4PY7 - chains I and J; structure by X-ray diffraction, 2.70 A resolution.

== Chain I ==
Molecule: antibody 3.1 heavy chain
From: Homo sapiens
Notes: fragment: Fab; antibody fragment or engineered binder
Sequence (219 residues; numbered 1 to 218 plus 1 insertion-coded residue; the number before each row is that of its first residue):
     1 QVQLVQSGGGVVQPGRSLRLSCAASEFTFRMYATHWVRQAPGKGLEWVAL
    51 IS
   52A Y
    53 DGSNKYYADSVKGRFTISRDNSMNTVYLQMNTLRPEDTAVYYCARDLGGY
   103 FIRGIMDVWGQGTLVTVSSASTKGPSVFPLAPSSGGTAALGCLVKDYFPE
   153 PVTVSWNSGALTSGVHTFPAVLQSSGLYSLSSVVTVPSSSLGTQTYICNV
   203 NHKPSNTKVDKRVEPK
Unresolved in the structure: 135-138
Disulfide bonds: Cys22-Cys95, Cys144-Cys200

== Chain J ==
Molecule: antibody 3.1 light chain
From: Homo sapiens
Notes: fragment: Fab; antibody fragment or engineered binder
Sequence (214 residues; each row starts with the number of its first residue):
     1 ELQMTQSPSSVSASVGDRVTITCRASQGISSWLAWYQQKPGKAPKLLIYA
    51 ASSLQSGVPSRFSGSGSGTDFTLTISSLQPEDFATYYCQQANSFPLTFGG
   101 GTKVEIKRTVAAPSVFIFPPSDEQLKSGTASVVCLLNNFYPREAKVQWKV
   151 DNALQSGNSQESVTEQDSKDSTYSLSSTLTLSKADYEKHKVYACEVTHQG
   201 LSSPVTKSFNRGEC
Unresolved in the structure: 213-214
Disulfide bonds: Cys23-Cys88, Cys134-Cys194

== How chain I and chain J interact ==
Pairs across the interface (58; chain I residue first):
  His35(I) - Leu96(J)
  Val37(I) - Phe98(J)  hydrophobic
  Gln39(I) - Gln38(J)  hydrogen bond
  Gln39(I) - Tyr87(J)
  Gly44(I) - Tyr87(J)
  Leu45(I) - Pro44(J)  hydrophobic
  Leu45(I) - Tyr87(J)  hydrophobic
  Leu45(I) - Phe98(J)  hydrophobic
  Trp47(I) - Pro95(J)  hydrophobic
  Trp47(I) - Leu96(J)
  Trp47(I) - Phe98(J)
  Leu50(I) - Phe94(J)  hydrophobic
  Tyr58(I) - Phe94(J)  hydrophobic
  Tyr94(I) - Gln38(J)
  Tyr94(I) - Lys42(J)
  Tyr94(I) - Ala43(J)  hydrophobic
  Ile104(I) - Phe94(J)  hydrophobic
  Arg105(I) - Tyr49(J)
  Gly106(I) - Gln89(J)  hydrogen bond (backbone-side chain)
  Gly106(I) - Ala91(J)
  Gly106(I) - Leu96(J)
  Ile107(I) - Ala34(J)  hydrophobic
  Ile107(I) - Tyr36(J)
  Ile107(I) - Tyr49(J)  hydrophobic
  Met108(I) - Tyr36(J)  hydrogen bond (backbone-side chain)
  Met108(I) - Leu46(J)
  Met108(I) - Gln89(J)
  Met108(I) - Phe98(J)  hydrophobic
  Trp111(I) - Ala43(J)  hydrophobic
  Trp111(I) - Pro44(J)
  Gly112(I) - Ala43(J)
  Val129(I) - Glu123(J)
  Phe130(I) - Ser121(J)
  Phe130(I) - Gln124(J)
  Phe130(I) - Ser127(J)
  Pro131(I) - Ser121(J)
  Leu132(I) - Phe118(J)
  Ala133(I) - Phe118(J)
  Ala141(I) - Phe116(J)  hydrophobic
  Ala141(I) - Phe118(J)
  Ala141(I) - Leu135(J)  hydrophobic
  Leu145(I) - Ser131(J)
  Lys147(I) - Ser131(J)
  His168(I) - Asn137(J)
  His168(I) - Asn138(J)  hydrogen bond
  His168(I) - Ser174(J)  hydrogen bond
  Phe170(I) - Ser162(J)
  Phe170(I) - Thr164(J)
  Phe170(I) - Ser174(J)
  Phe170(I) - Leu175(J)
  Phe170(I) - Ser176(J)
  Pro171(I) - Ser162(J)  hydrogen bond (backbone-side chain)
  Pro171(I) - Val163(J)
  Val173(I) - Glu161(J)
  Gln175(I) - Gln160(J)
  Val185(I) - Leu135(J)  hydrophobic
  Thr187(I) - Asn137(J)
  Lys213(I) - Glu123(J)  salt bridge
Also at the interface, not in a pair above, chain I (44 interface residues in all): Lys43, Glu46, Tyr59, Ala60, Leu99, Asp109, Thr139, Ala140, Leu142, Thr169, Leu174, Ser183
Also at the interface, not in a pair above, chain J (39 interface residues in all): Gln55, Gly99, Thr129, Val133, Asp167, Thr180

== Overview ==
The interface between chain I and chain J involves 44 residues on one side and 39 on the other, with 6
hydrogen bonds and 1 salt bridge. Polar contacts include Lys213(I)-Glu123(J), Gln39(I)-Gln38(J) and
Gly106(I)-Gln89(J).
Here chain I is antibody 3.1 heavy chain and chain J is antibody 3.1 light chain, both from Homo sapiens.
Entry 4PY7 (Crystal Structure of Fab 3.1) was determined by X-ray diffraction together with 4PY8 from the same
study.
